Entry 8RKV (electron microscopy, 3.11 A resolution); this record covers chains 2 and R of the 10 polymer chains in the assembly.

Chain 2:
Molecule: Non-target strand - LE
Sequence (68 nucleotides; numbered 1 to 68; the number before each row is that of its first residue):
     1 GTGAAGGTTCTCTTCAGTATTAATAAGGCCACTGTTAAAACGTACTATAT
    51 AGACATCTCCACAAAAGG
Not modelled in the structure: 1-52, 68
Bound ions: Mg2+: DG67 (shared with Asp205(R), Asp287(R) of chain R)

Chain R:
Protein: TnsB
Organism: Scytonema hofmannii
UniProt: A0A979HMQ2 (A0A979HMQ2_9CYAN); residues 2-584 here = UniProt positions 2-584
Chain sequence (584 residues; numbered 1 to 584; the number before each row is that of its first residue):
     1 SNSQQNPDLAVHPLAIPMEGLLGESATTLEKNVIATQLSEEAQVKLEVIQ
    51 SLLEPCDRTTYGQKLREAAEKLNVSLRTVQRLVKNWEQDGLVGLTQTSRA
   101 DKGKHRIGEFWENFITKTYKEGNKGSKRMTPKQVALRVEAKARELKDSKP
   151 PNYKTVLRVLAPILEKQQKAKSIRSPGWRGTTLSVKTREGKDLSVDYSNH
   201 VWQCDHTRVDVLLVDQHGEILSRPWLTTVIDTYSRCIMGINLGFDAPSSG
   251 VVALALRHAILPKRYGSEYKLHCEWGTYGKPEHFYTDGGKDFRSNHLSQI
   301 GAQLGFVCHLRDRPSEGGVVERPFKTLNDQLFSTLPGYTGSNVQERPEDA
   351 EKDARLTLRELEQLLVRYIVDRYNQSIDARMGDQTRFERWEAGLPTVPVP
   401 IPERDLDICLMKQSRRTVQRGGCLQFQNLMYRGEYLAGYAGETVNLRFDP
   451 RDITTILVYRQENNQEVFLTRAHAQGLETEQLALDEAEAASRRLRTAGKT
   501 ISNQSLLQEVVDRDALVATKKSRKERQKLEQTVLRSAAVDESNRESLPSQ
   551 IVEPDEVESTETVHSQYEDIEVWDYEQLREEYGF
Not modelled in the structure: 1-30, 516-523, 543-584
Sequence notes: expression tag (1)
Bound ions: Mg2+: Asp205, Asp287 (shared with DG67(2) of chain 2)

Interface between chain 2 and chain R:
Contacting residue pairs (19):
  DT58(2) - Thr417(R)  phosphate contact
  DC59(2) - Arg416(R)  phosphate contact
  DC59(2) - Thr417(R)  hydrogen bond to the phosphate
  DC59(2) - Gln425(R)  phosphate contact
  DC60(2) - Arg416(R)  salt bridge to the phosphate
  DC60(2) - Gln425(R)  hydrogen bond to the phosphate
  DC60(2) - Phe426(R)  hydrogen bond to the phosphate
  DC60(2) - Gln427(R)  hydrogen bond to the phosphate
  DC60(2) - Asn428(R)  hydrogen bond to the phosphate
  DA61(2) - Asn428(R)  hydrogen bond to the phosphate
  DA61(2) - Ser491(R)  phosphate contact
  DA61(2) - Arg495(R)  salt bridge to the phosphate
  DC62(2) - Arg492(R)  salt bridge to the phosphate
  DA66(2) - Gly288(R)  phosphate contact
  DA66(2) - Arg293(R)  sugar contact
  DG67(2) - Asp205(R)  phosphate contact
  DG67(2) - Asp287(R)  phosphate contact
  DG67(2) - Gly288(R)  phosphate contact
  DG67(2) - Gly289(R)  sugar contact
Also at the interface, not in a pair above, chain 2 (8 interface residues in all): DA65
Also at the interface, not in a pair above, chain R (17 interface residues in all): Lys290, Arg415, Leu429

In short:
Chain 2 and chain R form an interface of 8 and 17 residues respectively, with 6 hydrogen bonds and 3 salt
bridges. Among the polar pairs are DC59(2)-Thr417(R), DC60(2)-Gln425(R) and DC60(2)-Phe426(R). The Mg2+ site
is built by DG67(2), Asp205(R) and Asp287(R).
Here chain 2 is Non-target strand - LE and chain R is TnsB (Scytonema hofmannii). Entry 8RKV (Conformational
Landscape of the Type V-K CRISPR-associated TransposonIntegration Assembly CAST V-K TnsB domain
local-refinement map) was determined by electron microscopy together with 8RDU, 8RKT, 8RKU, 8AXA and 8AXB from
the same study.
